8K8S - chains A and C of the 5 polymer chains in the assembly; structure by electron microscopy, 3.06 A resolution.

[Chain A]
Protein: DNA polymerase F8
From: Monkeypox virus
Notes: engineered mutation(s): D166A, E168A
Amino-acid sequence (1006 residues; row label = number of the first residue in the row):
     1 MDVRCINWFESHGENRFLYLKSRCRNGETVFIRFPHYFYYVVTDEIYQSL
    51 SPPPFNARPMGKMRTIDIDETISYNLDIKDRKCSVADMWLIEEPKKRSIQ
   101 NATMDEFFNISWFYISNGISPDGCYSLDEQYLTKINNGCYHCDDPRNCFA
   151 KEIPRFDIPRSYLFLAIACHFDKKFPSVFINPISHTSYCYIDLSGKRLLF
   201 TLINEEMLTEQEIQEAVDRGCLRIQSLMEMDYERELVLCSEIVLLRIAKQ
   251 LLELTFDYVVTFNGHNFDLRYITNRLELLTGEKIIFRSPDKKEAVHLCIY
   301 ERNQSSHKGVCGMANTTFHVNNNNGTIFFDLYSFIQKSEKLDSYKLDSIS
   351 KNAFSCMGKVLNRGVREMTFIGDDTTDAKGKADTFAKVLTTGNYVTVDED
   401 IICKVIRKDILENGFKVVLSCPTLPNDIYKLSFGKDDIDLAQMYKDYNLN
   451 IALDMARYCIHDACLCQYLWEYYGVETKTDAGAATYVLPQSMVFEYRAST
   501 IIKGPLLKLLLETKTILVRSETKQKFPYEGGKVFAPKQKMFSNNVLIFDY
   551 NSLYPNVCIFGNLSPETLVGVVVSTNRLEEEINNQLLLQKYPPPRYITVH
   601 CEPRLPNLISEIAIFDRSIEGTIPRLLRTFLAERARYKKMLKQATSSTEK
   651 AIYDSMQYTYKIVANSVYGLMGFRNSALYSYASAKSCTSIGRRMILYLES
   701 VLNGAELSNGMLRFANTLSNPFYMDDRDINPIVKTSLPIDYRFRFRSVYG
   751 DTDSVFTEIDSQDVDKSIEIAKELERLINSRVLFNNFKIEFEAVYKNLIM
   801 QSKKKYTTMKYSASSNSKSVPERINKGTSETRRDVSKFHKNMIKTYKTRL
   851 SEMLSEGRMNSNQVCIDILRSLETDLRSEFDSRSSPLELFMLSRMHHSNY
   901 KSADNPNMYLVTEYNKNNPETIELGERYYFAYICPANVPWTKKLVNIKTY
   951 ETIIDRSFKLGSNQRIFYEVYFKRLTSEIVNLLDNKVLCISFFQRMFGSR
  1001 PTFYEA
Disordered / not traced: 1005-1006
Ion coordination: Mg2+: Asp549, Tyr550, Asp753 (together with Cytarabine-TRIPHOSPHATE)
Residues lining bound ligands: Cytarabine-TRIPHOSPHATE: Asp549, Tyr550, Asn551, Ser552, Leu553, Tyr554, Pro555, Arg634, Lys661, Ile662, Asn665, Tyr668, Thr752, Asp753

[Chain C]
Protein: DNA polymerase processivity factor component A20
From: Monkeypox virus
UniProtKB: Q5IXP2 (Q5IXP2_MONPV); residue numbers follow UniProt; this construct covers 1-426
Amino-acid sequence (426 residues; numbered 1 to 426; the number before each row is that of its first residue):
     1 MTSSADLTNLKELLSLYKSLRFSDSVAIEKYNSLVEWGTSTYWKIGVQKV
    51 TNVETSISDYYDEVKNKPFNIDPGYYIFLPVYFGSVFIYSKGKNMVELGS
   101 GNSFQIPDEIRSACNKVLDSDNGIDFLRFVLLNNRWIMEDAISKYQSPVN
   151 IFKLASEYGLNIPNYLEIEIEEDTLFDDELYSIMERSFDDTFPKISISYI
   201 KLGELKRQVVDFFKFSFMYIESIKVDRIGDNIFIPSVITKSGKKILVKDV
   251 DHLIRSKVREHTFVKVKKKNTFSILYDYDGNGTETRGEVIKRIIDTIGRD
   301 YYVNGKYFSKVGIAGLKQLTNKLDINECATVDELVDEINKSGTVKRKIKN
   351 QSVFDLSRECLGYPEADFITLVNNMRFKIENCKVVNFNIENTNCLNNPSI
   401 ETIYGNFNQFVSIFNTVTDVKKRLFE
Disordered / not traced: 1, 278, 280-284, 426

[Interface between chain A and chain C]
Residue-residue contacts (23):
  Val310(A) - Thr39(C)
  Thr575(A) - Asn373(C)
  Asn576(A) - Phe354(C)
  Asn576(A) - Val372(C)
  Asn576(A) - Asn373(C)
  Arg577(A) - Val372(C)
  Arg577(A) - Asn373(C)  hydrogen bond (side chain-backbone)
  Arg577(A) - Met375(C)
  Arg577(A) - Phe377(C)
  Arg577(A) - Glu390(C)  salt bridge
  Leu578(A) - Phe354(C)  hydrophobic
  Leu578(A) - Val372(C)
  Leu578(A) - Phe377(C)  hydrophobic
  Leu578(A) - Ile379(C)
  Leu578(A) - Val384(C)  hydrophobic
  Leu578(A) - Phe410(C)  hydrophobic
  Leu578(A) - Phe414(C)  hydrophobic
  Glu579(A) - Ser352(C)  hydrogen bond
  Glu579(A) - Phe354(C)
  Glu581(A) - Ile379(C)
  Ile582(A) - Ile379(C)  hydrophobic
  Ile582(A) - Phe414(C)  hydrophobic
  Gln585(A) - Ile379(C)  hydrogen bond (side chain-backbone)
Other interface residues (no listed pair), chain A (12 interface residues in all): Gly309, Leu586, Ile609
Other interface residues (no listed pair), chain C (16 interface residues in all): Ser40, Ile369, Asn374, Cys382

[In short]
12 residues of chain A and 16 residues of chain C are in contact; the contacts include 3 hydrogen bonds and 1
salt bridge. Polar contacts include Arg577(A)-Glu390(C), Arg577(A)-Asn373(C) and Glu579(A)-Ser352(C). Chain A
binds Cytarabine-TRIPHOSPHATE. The Mg2+ site is built by Asp549(A), Tyr550(A) and Asp753(A).
Chain A is DNA polymerase F8 and chain C is DNA polymerase processivity factor component A20, both from
Monkeypox virus; the structure, F8-A22-E4 complex of MPXV in complex with DNA and Ara-CTP, was determined by
electron microscopy (same publication as 8K8U).
